PDB entry 3O1N | X-ray diffraction, 1.03 A resolution | chains A and B

== Chain A (and B) ==
Protein: 3-dehydroquinate dehydratase
From: Salmonella enterica subsp. enterica serovar Typhimurium
Notes: EC 4.2.1.10; chain B of this document is another copy of the same molecule, construct and numbering; everything in this record applies to it too
UniProtKB: P58687 (AROD_SALTY); residue numbers follow UniProt; this construct covers 1-252
Chain sequence (276 residues; each row starts with the number of its first residue; numbers below 1 keep their minus sign (Met-23 is residue -23)):
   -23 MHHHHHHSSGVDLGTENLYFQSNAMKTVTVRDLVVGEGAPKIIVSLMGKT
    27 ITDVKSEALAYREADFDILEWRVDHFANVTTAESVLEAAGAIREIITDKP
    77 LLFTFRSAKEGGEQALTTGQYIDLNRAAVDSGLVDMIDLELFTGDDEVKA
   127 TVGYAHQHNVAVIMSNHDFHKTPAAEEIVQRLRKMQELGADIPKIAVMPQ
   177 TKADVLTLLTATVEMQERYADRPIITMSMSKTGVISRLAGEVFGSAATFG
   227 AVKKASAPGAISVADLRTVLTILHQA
Not modelled in the structure: -23 to 0 (chain B: -23 to 0, 229-234)
Construct notes: expression tag (-23 to 0); engineered mutation Ala236 (Gln in P58687)
Bound ions: Mg2+ near Glu217 (its only coordinating residue here)
Curated features (UniProtKB/Swiss-Prot):
  - active site: His143 (Proton donor/acceptor), Lys170 (Schiff-base intermediate with substrate)
  - binding site (3-dehydroquinate): Ser21, Glu46 to Arg48, Arg82, Arg213, Ser232
  - mutagenesis: Glu86 (E86A: Very strong reduction of the catalytic efficiency and almost the same affinity for 3-dehydroquinate ...), Lys170 (K170M: Abolishes enzyme activity and 1.5-fold reduction of the affinity for 3-dehydroquinate), Ser232 (S232A: Reduces enzyme activity 50-fold)
From the paper describing this entry:
  - mutagenesis - S232A (50-fold), Q236A (1000-fold): decreased catalytic activity
  - binding site for chloride ion: Arg213
  - conformationally variable residues (side-chain flip): Arg213
  - catalytic residues: Lys170 (citing earlier work)

== Interface between chain A and chain B ==
Contacting residue pairs (30; chain A residue first):
  Lys178(A) - Val218(B)  hydrogen bond (side chain-backbone)
  Val181(A) - Phe219(B)  hydrophobic
  Leu182(A) - Leu185(B)
  Leu182(A) - Thr186(B)
  Leu182(A) - Phe219(B)  hydrophobic
  Leu185(A) - Leu182(B)  hydrophobic
  Thr186(A) - Leu182(B)
  Lys207(A) - Ala252(B)  hydrogen bond (side chain-backbone)
  Thr208(A) - Val218(B)
  Ile211(A) - Leu185(B)  hydrophobic
  Ile211(A) - Ile211(B)  hydrophobic
  Ile211(A) - Phe219(B)  hydrophobic
  Leu214(A) - Leu249(B)  hydrophobic
  Ala215(A) - Ile211(B)  hydrophobic
  Val218(A) - Lys178(B)  hydrogen bond (backbone-side chain)
  Val218(A) - Thr208(B)
  Phe219(A) - Lys178(B)
  Phe219(A) - Leu182(B)  hydrophobic
  Ile237(A) - Ile248(B)  hydrophobic
  Ile237(A) - Ala252(B)  hydrophobic
  Asp241(A) - Ile248(B)
  Thr244(A) - Thr244(B)
  Ile248(A) - Ile237(B)  hydrophobic
  Ile248(A) - Asp241(B)
  Ile248(A) - Val245(B)  hydrophobic
  Leu249(A) - Val210(B)  hydrophobic
  Leu249(A) - Ile211(B)  hydrophobic
  Leu249(A) - Leu214(B)  hydrophobic
  Ala252(A) - Lys207(B)  hydrogen bond (backbone-side chain)
  Ala252(A) - Ala236(B)
Interface residues without a listed pair, chain A (24 interface residues in all): Ala179, Val189, Glu193, Val210, Ala236, Val245
Interface residues without a listed pair, chain B (22 interface residues in all): Val181, Val189, Ala215

== Overview ==
Chain A and chain B form an interface of 24 and 22 residues respectively, with 4 hydrogen bonds. Polar
contacts include Lys178(A)-Val218(B) and Lys207(A)-Ala252(B). The paper reports the catalytic residue
Lys170(A); S232A and Q236A of chain A reduce catalytic activity.
Both chains are 3-dehydroquinate dehydratase (Salmonella enterica subsp. enterica serovar Typhimurium). Entry
3O1N (1.03 Angstrom Crystal Structure of Q236A Mutant Type I Dehydroquinate Dehydratase (aroD) from Salmonella
typhimurium) was determined by X-ray diffraction together with 3OEX and 3L2I from the same study.
